PDB entry 8YVF | electron microscopy, 2.99 A resolution | chains S and A7 of the 71 polymer chains in the assembly

[Chain S]
Molecule: Major carboxysome shell protein CsoS1A
Organism: Halothiobacillus neapolitanus
Reference sequence: P45689 (CSOSA_HALNC); residues 1-98 here = UniProt positions 1-98
Sequence (98 residues; numbered 1 to 98; the number before each row is that of its first residue):
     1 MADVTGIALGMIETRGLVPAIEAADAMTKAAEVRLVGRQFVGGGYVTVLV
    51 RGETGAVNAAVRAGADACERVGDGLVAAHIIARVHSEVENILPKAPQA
Not modelled in the structure: 1-5, 98

[Chain A7]
Molecule: Carboxysome assembly protein CsoS2B
Organism: Halothiobacillus neapolitanus
Reference sequence: O85041 (CSOS2_HALNC); numbering as in UniProt (aligned over 592-869)
Sequence (279 residues; each row starts with the number of its first residue):
   591 MPFCTSTPEPEAQSTEQSLTCEGQIISGTSVDASDLVTGNEIGEQQLISG
   641 DAYVGAQQTGCLPTSPRFNQTGNVQSMGFKNTNQPEQNFAPGEVMPTDFS
   691 IQTPARSAQNRITGNDIAPSGRITGPGMLATGLITGTPEFRHAARELVGS
   741 PQPMAMAMANRNKAAQAPVVQPEVVATQEKPELVCAPRSDQMDRVSGEGK
   791 ERCHITGDDWSVNKHITGTAGQWASGRNPSMRGNARVVETSAFANRNVPK
   841 PEKPGSKITGSSGNDTQGSLITYSGGARG
Not modelled in the structure: 591-700, 737-769, 811-829
Sequence notes: initiating methionine (591)
Disulfide bonds: Cys775-Cys793

[Chain S / chain A7 interface]
Residue-residue contacts (33):
  Ala30(S) with Glu788(A7)
  Gly55(S) with Trp800(A7)
  Asn58(S) with Trp800(A7)
  Ala59(S) with Glu788(A7)
  Val61(S) with Ile795(A7), hydrophobic
  Arg62(S) with Lys790(A7), hydrogen bond (side chain-backbone); Glu791(A7), salt bridge; Ile795(A7); Asp799(A7), salt bridge; Trp800(A7); Ser801(A7), hydrogen bond
  Ala65(S) with Cys775(A7), hydrophobic; Cys793(A7), hydrophobic
  Asp66(S) with Arg778(A7), salt bridge; Lys790(A7), salt bridge; Arg792(A7), salt bridge
  Glu69(S) with Cys775(A7); Ala776(A7); Arg792(A7), salt bridge
  Arg70(S) with Arg778(A7)
  Leu75(S) with Val774(A7), hydrophobic
  Val76(S) with Val774(A7)
  Ala78(S) with Ile795(A7), hydrophobic; Thr796(A7), hydrogen bond (backbone-side chain)
  His79(S) with Thr796(A7), hydrogen bond; Gly797(A7), hydrogen bond (side chain-backbone)
  Ile80(S) with Ile795(A7), hydrophobic; Thr796(A7), hydrogen bond (backbone-backbone); Gly797(A7); Asp798(A7), hydrogen bond (backbone-backbone); Asp799(A7)
  Ile81(S) with Asp798(A7)
  Ala82(S) with Asp798(A7), hydrogen bond (backbone-side chain)
Other interface residues (no listed pair), chain S (20 interface residues in all): Thr54, Ala77, Arg83
Other interface residues (no listed pair), chain A7 (17 interface residues in all): His794

[In short]
20 residues of chain S and 17 residues of chain A7 are in contact, with 8 hydrogen bonds and 6 salt bridges.
Polar pairs include Arg62(S)-Glu791(A7), Arg62(S)-Asp799(A7) and Asp66(S)-Arg778(A7).
Chain S is Major carboxysome shell protein CsoS1A and chain A7 is Carboxysome assembly protein CsoS2B, both
from Halothiobacillus neapolitanus; the structure, cryo-EM structure of carboxysomal midi-shell: assembly from
CsoS4A/4B/1A/1B/1C/1D and CsoS2 C-terminal co-expression (T=9 Q=12), was determined by electron microscopy,
deposited together with 8YVE, 8YVI and 9F0H.
